Entry 8WDB (electron microscopy, 2.86 A resolution); this record covers chains B and C of the 4 polymer chains in the assembly.

[Chain B]
Molecule: Probable dipeptide-transport integral membrane protein ABC transporter DppB
From: Mycobacterium tuberculosis (strain ATCC 25618 / H37Rv)
Reference sequence: I6YGV9 (I6YGV9_MYCTU); residue numbers follow UniProt; this construct covers 1-308
Chain sequence (308 residues; numbered 1 to 308; the number before each row is that of its first residue):
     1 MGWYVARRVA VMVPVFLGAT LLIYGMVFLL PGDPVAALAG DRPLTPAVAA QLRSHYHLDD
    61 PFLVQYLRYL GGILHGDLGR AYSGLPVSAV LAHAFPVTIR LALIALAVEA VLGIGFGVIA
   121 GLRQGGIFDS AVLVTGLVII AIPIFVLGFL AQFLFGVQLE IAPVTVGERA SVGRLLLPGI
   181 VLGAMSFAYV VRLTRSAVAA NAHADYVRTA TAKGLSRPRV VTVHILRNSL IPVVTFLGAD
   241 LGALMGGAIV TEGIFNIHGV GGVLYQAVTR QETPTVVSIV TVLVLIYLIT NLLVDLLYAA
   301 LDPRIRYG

[Chain C]
Molecule: Probable dipeptide-transport integral membrane protein ABC transporter DppC
From: Mycobacterium tuberculosis (strain ATCC 25618 / H37Rv)
Reference sequence: L0TEV4 (L0TEV4_MYCTU); residues 23-287 here correspond to UniProt positions 2-266 (UniProt number = residue number - 21)
Chain sequence (287 residues; each row starts with the number of its first residue):
     1 MAEHTGFWLD AWRGLRRRPK FVIAAALILL ILVVAAFPSL FTAADPTYAD PSQSMLAPSA
    61 AHWFGTDLQG HDIYSRTVYG ARASVTVGLG ATLAVFVVGG ALGALAGFYG SWIDAVVSRV
   121 TDVFLGLPLL LAAIVLMQVM HHRTVWTVIA ILALFGWPQV ARIARGAVLE VRASDYVLAA
   181 KALGLNRFQI LLRHALPNAV GPVIAVATVA LGIFIVTEAT LSYLGVGLPT SVVSWGGDIN
   241 VAQTRLRSGS PILFYPAGAL AITVLAFMMM GDALRDALDP ASRAWRA
Not modelled in the structure: 282-287

[Chain B / chain C interface]
Contacting residue pairs - 47 pairs, chain B then chain C:
  Arg-8(B) / Arg-119(C)
  Met-26(B) / Leu-127(C)  hydrophobic
  Met-26(B) / Val-135(C)
  Val-27(B) / Leu-131(C)  hydrophobic
  Leu-29(B) / Gln-138(C)  hydrogen bond (backbone-side chain)
  Leu-30(B) / Ile-134(C)  hydrophobic
  Leu-30(B) / Val-135(C)  hydrophobic
  Leu-137(B) / Leu-265(C)  hydrophobic
  Ile-140(B) / Val-209(C)  hydrophobic
  Ala-141(B) / Ala-261(C)  hydrophobic
  Ile-142(B) / Phe-254(C)  hydrophobic
  Pro-143(B) / Ile-239(C)  hydrophobic
  Pro-143(B) / Gln-243(C)
  Phe-145(B) / Gln-243(C)
  Val-146(B) / Leu-246(C)  hydrophobic
  Val-146(B) / Leu-253(C)  hydrophobic
  Phe-149(B) / Arg-247(C)
  Met-185(B) / Ile-213(C)  hydrophobic
  Tyr-189(B) / Gln-159(C)  hydrogen bond
  Tyr-189(B) / Val-206(C)
  Tyr-189(B) / Val-209(C)  hydrophobic
  Tyr-189(B) / Ala-210(C)
  Tyr-189(B) / Ile-213(C)
  Arg-192(B) / Ala-205(C)
  Arg-192(B) / Thr-208(C)  hydrogen bond
  Arg-192(B) / Val-209(C)
  Arg-192(B) / Met-268(C)
  Arg-192(B) / Asp-272(C)  salt bridge
  Leu-193(B) / Pro-202(C)
  Leu-193(B) / Val-206(C)  hydrophobic
  Ser-196(B) / Arg-275(C)  hydrogen bond (backbone-side chain)
  Ala-199(B) / Arg-275(C)
  Ile-231(B) / Gly-166(C)
  Ile-231(B) / Glu-170(C)
  Pro-232(B) / Ile-163(C)
  Thr-235(B) / Arg-162(C)
  Thr-235(B) / Ile-163(C)
  Leu-283(B) / Gly-126(C)
  Tyr-287(B) / Leu-125(C)
  Tyr-287(B) / Gly-126(C)
  Leu-288(B) / Asp-122(C)
  Asn-291(B) / Asp-122(C)  hydrogen bond
  Asp-295(B) / Arg-162(C)  salt bridge
  Asp-295(B) / Arg-165(C)  salt bridge
  Tyr-298(B) / Arg-165(C)
  Tyr-298(B) / Gly-166(C)
  Tyr-298(B) / Leu-169(C)  hydrophobic
Also at the interface, not in a pair above, chain B (43 interface residues in all): Val-11, Val-15, Pro-31, Gln-124, Leu-133, Ala-188, Arg-195, Ala-200, Phe-236, Val-268, Val-280, Val-284, Val-294, Arg-304, Ile-305
Also at the interface, not in a pair above, chain C (40 interface residues in all): Pro-128, Ala-173, Gly-212, Val-216, Ala-257, Leu-260

[Overview]
43 residues of chain B face 40 of chain C across their interface, with 5 hydrogen bonds and 3 salt bridges.
Among the polar pairs are Arg-192(B)/Asp-272(C), Asp-295(B)/Arg-162(C) and Asp-295(B)/Arg-165(C).
Here chain B is Probable dipeptide-transport integral membrane protein ABC transporter DppB and chain C is
Probable dipeptide-transport integral membrane protein ABC transporter DppC, both from Mycobacterium
tuberculosis (strain ATCC 25618 / H37Rv). Entry 8WDB (Cryo-EM structure of the ATP-bound DppABCD complex) was
determined by electron microscopy.
